Entry 8D80 (electron microscopy, 3.60 A resolution); this record covers chains A and B of the 3 polymer chains in the assembly.

# Chain A
Protein: DNA damage-binding protein 1
Source organism: Homo sapiens
UniProt: Q16531 (DDB1_HUMAN); residues 1-1140 here = UniProt positions 1-1140
Chain sequence (1140 residues; row label = number of the first residue in the row):
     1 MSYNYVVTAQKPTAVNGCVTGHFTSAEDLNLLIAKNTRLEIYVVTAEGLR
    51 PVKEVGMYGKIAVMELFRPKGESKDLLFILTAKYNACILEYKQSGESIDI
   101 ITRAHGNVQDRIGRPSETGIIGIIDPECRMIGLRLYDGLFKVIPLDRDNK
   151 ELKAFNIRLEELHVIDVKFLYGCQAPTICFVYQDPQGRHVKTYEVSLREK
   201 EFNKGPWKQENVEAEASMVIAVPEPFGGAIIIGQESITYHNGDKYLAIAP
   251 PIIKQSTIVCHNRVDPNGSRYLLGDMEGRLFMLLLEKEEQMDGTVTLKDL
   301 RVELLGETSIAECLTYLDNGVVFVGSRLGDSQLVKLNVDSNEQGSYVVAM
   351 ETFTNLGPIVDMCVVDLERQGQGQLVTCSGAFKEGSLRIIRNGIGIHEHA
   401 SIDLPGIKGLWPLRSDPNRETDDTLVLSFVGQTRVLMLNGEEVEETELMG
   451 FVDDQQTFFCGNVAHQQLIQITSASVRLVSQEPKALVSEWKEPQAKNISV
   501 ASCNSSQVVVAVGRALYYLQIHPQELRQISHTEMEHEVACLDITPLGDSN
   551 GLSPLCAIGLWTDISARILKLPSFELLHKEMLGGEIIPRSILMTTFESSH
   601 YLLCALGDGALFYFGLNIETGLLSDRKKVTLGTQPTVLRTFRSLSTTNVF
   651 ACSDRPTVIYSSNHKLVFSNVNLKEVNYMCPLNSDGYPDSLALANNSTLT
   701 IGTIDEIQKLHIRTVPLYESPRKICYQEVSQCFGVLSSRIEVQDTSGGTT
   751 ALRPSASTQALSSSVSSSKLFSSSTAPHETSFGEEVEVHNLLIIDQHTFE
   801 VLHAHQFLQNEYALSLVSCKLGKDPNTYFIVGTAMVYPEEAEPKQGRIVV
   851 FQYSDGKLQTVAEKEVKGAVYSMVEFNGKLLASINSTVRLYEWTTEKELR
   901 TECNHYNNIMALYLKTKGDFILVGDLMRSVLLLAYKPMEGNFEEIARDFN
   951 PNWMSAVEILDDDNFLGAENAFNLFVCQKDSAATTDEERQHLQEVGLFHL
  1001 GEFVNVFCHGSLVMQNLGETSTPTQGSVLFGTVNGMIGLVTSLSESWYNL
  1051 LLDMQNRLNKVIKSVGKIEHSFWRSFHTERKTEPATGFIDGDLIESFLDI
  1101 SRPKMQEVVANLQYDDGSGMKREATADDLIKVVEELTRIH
Disordered / not traced: 772-779
UniProt features mapped onto this chain:
  - modified residue: Ser-2 (N-acetylserine), Lys-1067 (N6-acetyllysine), Thr-1125 (Phosphothreonine)
  - cross-link: Lys-1121 (Glycyl lysine isopeptide (Lys-Gly) (interchain with G-Cter in SUMO2))

# Chain B
Protein: Protein cereblon
Source organism: Homo sapiens
UniProt: Q96SW2 (CRBN_HUMAN); residues 1-442 here = UniProt positions 1-442
Chain sequence (442 residues; row label = number of the first residue in the row):
     1 MAGEGDQQDAAHNMGNHLPLLPAESEEEDEMEVEDQDSKEAKKPNIINFD
    51 TSLPTSHTYLGADMEEFHGRTLHDDDSCQVIPVLPQVMMILIPGQTLPLQ
   101 LFHPQEVSMVRNLIQKDRTFAVLAYSNVQEREAQFGTTAEIYAYREEQDF
   151 GIEIVKVKAIGRQRFKVLELRTQSDGIQQAKVQILPECVLPSTMSAVQLE
   201 SLNKCQIFPSKPVSREDQCSYKWWQKYQKRKFHCANLTSWPRWLYSLYDA
   251 ETLMDRIKKQLREWDENLKDDSLPSNPIDFSYRVAACLPIDDVLRIQLLK
   301 IGSAIQRLRCELDIMNKCTSLCCKQCQETEITTKNEIFSLSLCGPMAAYV
   351 NPHGYVHETLTVYKACNLNLIGRPSTEHSWFPGYAWTVAQCKICASHIGW
   401 KFTATKKDMSPQKFWGLTRSALLPTIPDTEDEISPDKVILCL
Disordered / not traced: 1-44, 426-442
Metal / ion sites: Zn2+: Cys-323, Cys-326, Cys-391, Cys-394
Ligand contacts: Iberdomide (8W7; (3S)-3-[4-({4-[(morpholin-4-yl)methyl]phenyl}methoxy)-1-oxo-1,3-dihydro-2H-isoindol-2-yl]piperidine-2,6-dione): Gln-100, Phe-102, Asn-351, Pro-352, His-353, His-357, His-378, Ser-379, Trp-380, Trp-386, Trp-400, Phe-402
UniProt features mapped onto this chain:
  - binding site (Zn(2+)): Cys-323, Cys-326, Cys-391, Cys-394
  - binding site ((S)-thalidomide): His-378, Trp-380, Trp-386
  - modified residue: Ser-25 (Phosphoserine)

# Chain A / chain B interface
Pairs across the interface (74):
  Glu-117(A) with Gln-206(B); Ile-207(B)
  Thr-118(A) with Glu-200(B); Asn-203(B)
  Ile-120(A) with Glu-200(B)
  Ile-165(A) with Lys-204(B); Ile-207(B), hydrophobic
  Asp-166(A) with Lys-204(B)
  Gln-183(A) with Ile-207(B)
  Arg-188(A) with Ile-207(B), hydrogen bond (side chain-backbone)
  Glu-215(A) with Arg-230(B), salt bridge
  Ser-217(A) with Lys-204(B)
  Gln-234(A) with Arg-230(B), hydrogen bond
  Met-276(A) with His-233(B)
  Glu-312(A) with Ser-201(B), hydrogen bond
  Arg-327(A) with Leu-199(B); Leu-237(B)
  Pro-358(A) with Leu-237(B)
  Val-360(A) with Leu-237(B); Thr-238(B)
  Phe-382(A) with Asn-236(B)
  Arg-722(A) with Asn-236(B), hydrogen bond (side chain-backbone); Thr-238(B), hydrogen bond (side chain-backbone); Ser-239(B)
  Glu-784(A) with Lys-229(B), salt bridge
  Tyr-812(A) with Pro-241(B); Trp-243(B)
  Leu-814(A) with Pro-241(B), hydrophobic; Trp-243(B), hydrophobic
  Val-836(A) with Trp-243(B)
  Pro-838(A) with Gln-225(B)
  Ala-841(A) with Leu-247(B); Arg-256(B)
  Glu-842(A) with Leu-247(B)
  Pro-843(A) with Trp-243(B), hydrophobic
  Tyr-871(A) with Trp-240(B); Trp-243(B); Leu-244(B), hydrophobic
  Asn-908(A) with Gln-297(B), hydrogen bond
  Met-910(A) with Leu-244(B), hydrophobic; Tyr-248(B)
  Leu-912(A) with Trp-240(B); Leu-244(B), hydrophobic; Tyr-248(B)
  Tyr-913(A) with Trp-240(B), hydrogen bond
  Asp-925(A) with Tyr-248(B)
  Leu-926(A) with Tyr-248(B), hydrophobic
  Met-927(A) with Leu-190(B), hydrophobic; Tyr-248(B), hydrophobic; Ser-303(B); Gln-306(B)
  Pro-951(A) with Cys-188(B), hydrophobic; Leu-190(B); Ser-303(B); Gln-306(B)
  Asn-952(A) with Leu-190(B)
  Trp-953(A) with Leu-190(B); Pro-191(B), hydrogen bond (side chain-backbone); Thr-193(B); Tyr-248(B), hydrophobic; Ile-305(B), hydrophobic
  Asn-970(A) with Pro-191(B); Ala-196(B)
  Phe-972(A) with Ala-196(B)
  Phe-1003(A) with Ala-196(B), hydrophobic; Thr-238(B)
  Asn-1005(A) with Leu-237(B), hydrogen bond (side chain-backbone); Thr-238(B)
  Val-1033(A) with Val-197(B), hydrophobic; Leu-237(B), hydrophobic
  Glu-1079(A) with Val-189(B)
  Arg-1080(A) with Cys-188(B); Val-189(B), hydrogen bond (side chain-backbone); Leu-190(B)
Other interface residues (no listed pair), chain A (53 interface residues in all): His-163, Ala-214, Thr-257, Val-259, Leu-328, Glu-785, Glu-787, Ala-834, Ala-869, Ser-929
Other interface residues (no listed pair), chain B (42 interface residues in all): Ser-192, Cys-205, Phe-208, Pro-209, Lys-226, Ala-235, Arg-242, Tyr-245, Arg-309

# Summary
53 residues of chain A and 42 residues of chain B are in contact; the contacts include 10 hydrogen bonds and 2
salt bridges. Polar pairs include Glu-215(A)/Arg-230(B), Glu-784(A)/Lys-229(B) and Arg-188(A)/Ile-207(B).
Chain B binds Iberdomide.
Here chain A is DNA damage-binding protein 1 and chain B is Protein cereblon, both from Homo sapiens. Entry
8D80 (Cereblon~DDB1 bound to Iberdomide and Ikaros ZF1-2-3) was determined by electron microscopy, deposited
together with 8CVP, 8D7U, 8D7V, 8D7W, 8D7X, 8D7Y, 8D7Z and 8D81.
